PDB entry 6FZN | X-ray diffraction, 2.50 A resolution | chains A and B

Chain A (and B):
Name: smURFP
From: synthetic construct
Notes: engineered mutation(s): Y56R; chain B of this document is another copy of the same molecule, construct and numbering; everything in this record applies to it too
Chain sequence (138 residues; numbered 1 to 138; the number before each row is that of its first residue):
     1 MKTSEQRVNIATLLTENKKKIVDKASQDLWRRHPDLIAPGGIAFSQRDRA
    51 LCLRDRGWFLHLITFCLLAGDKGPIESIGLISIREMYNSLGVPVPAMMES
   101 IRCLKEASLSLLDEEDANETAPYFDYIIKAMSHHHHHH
Not modelled in the structure: 1, 91-92, 137-138 (chain B: 1, 41-42, 136-138)
Glycans and other covalent adducts: Billeverdin IXa, bound form (9UY) linked to Cys-52
Ligand contacts: Billeverdin IXa, bound form (9UY; 3-[5-[[(3R,4R)-3-ethenyl-4-methyl-5-oxidanylidene-3,4-dihydropyrrol-2-yl]methyl]-2-[[5-[(4-ethenyl-3-methyl-5-oxidanylidene-pyrrol-2-yl)methyl]-3-(3-hydroxy-3-oxopropyl)-4-methyl-1H-pyrrol-2-yl]methyl]-4-methyl-1H-pyrrol-3-yl]propanoic acid): Leu-29, Ile-42, Arg-47, Asp-48, Leu-51, Arg-54, Asp-55, Arg-56, Trp-58, Phe-59, Ser-82, Glu-85, Met-86, Ser-89, Ala-96, Met-97, Ser-100

Chain A / chain B interface:
Residue-residue contacts (36):
  Lys-2(A) with Glu-16(B)
  Thr-3(A) with Thr-12(B), hydrogen bond; Glu-16(B), hydrogen bond (backbone-side chain)
  Thr-12(A) with Glu-5(B); Val-8(B)
  Thr-15(A) with Arg-7(B)
  Glu-16(A) with Ser-4(B), hydrogen bond; Glu-5(B)
  Lys-18(A) with Arg-7(B)
  Arg-54(A) with Ser-77(B)
  Trp-58(A) with Phe-65(B); Asp-71(B), hydrogen bond; Gly-73(B); Pro-74(B); Ser-77(B)
  His-61(A) with Phe-65(B); Ala-69(B)
  Leu-62(A) with Phe-65(B)
  Thr-64(A) with Leu-68(B)
  Phe-65(A) with Thr-15(B); His-61(B); Thr-64(B); Phe-65(B), hydrophobic; Leu-68(B), hydrophobic
  Leu-68(A) with Ala-11(B), hydrophobic; Thr-12(B); Thr-15(B)
  Ala-69(A) with Thr-15(B)
  Ser-77(A) with Trp-58(B), hydrogen bond (backbone-side chain); His-61(B)
  Ile-78(A) with His-61(B); Leu-62(B)
  Ile-81(A) with Ile-78(B), hydrophobic
  Ser-82(A) with Ile-78(B)
  Glu-85(A) with Ile-78(B); Ile-81(B)
Interface residues without a listed pair, chain A (22 interface residues in all): Val-8, Ala-11, Pro-74

In short:
Chain A and chain B form an interface of 22 and 21 residues respectively, with 5 hydrogen bonds. Polar
contacts include Thr-3(A)/Thr-12(B), Thr-3(A)/Glu-16(B) and Glu-16(A)/Ser-4(B). Billeverdin IXa, bound form is
covalently linked to Cys-52(A).
Both chains are smURFP (synthetic construct). Entry 6FZN (SMURFP-Y56R mutant in complex with biliverdin) was
determined by X-ray diffraction (same publication as 6FZO).
